PDB entry 8B91 | X-ray diffraction, 2.23 A resolution | chains A and C

== Chain A ==
Name: Peroxisome proliferator-activated receptor gamma
Source organism: Homo sapiens
Reference sequence: P37231 (PPARG_HUMAN); residues 203-477 here correspond to UniProt positions 231-505 (UniProt number = residue number + 28)
Amino-acid sequence (279 residues; each row starts with the number of its first residue):
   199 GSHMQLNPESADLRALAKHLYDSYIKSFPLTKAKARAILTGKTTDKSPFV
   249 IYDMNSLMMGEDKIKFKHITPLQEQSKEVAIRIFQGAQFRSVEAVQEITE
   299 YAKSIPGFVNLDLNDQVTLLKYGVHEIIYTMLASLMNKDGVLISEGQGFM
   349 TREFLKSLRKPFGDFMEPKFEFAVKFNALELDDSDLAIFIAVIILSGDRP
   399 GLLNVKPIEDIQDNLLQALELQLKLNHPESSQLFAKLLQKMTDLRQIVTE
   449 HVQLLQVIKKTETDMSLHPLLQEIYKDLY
Not modelled in the structure: 199-200, 266-272, 462-464, 472-477
Sequence notes: expression tag (199-202); engineered mutation Ala285 (Cys313 in P37231)
Ligand contacts: Q4O (N3-[4-[bis(fluoranyl)methoxy]-3-fluoranyl-phenyl]-4-chloranyl-6-fluoranyl-N1-[(2-methoxyphenyl)methyl]benzene-1,3-dicarboxamide): Ile249, Leu255, Glu259, Phe264, Arg280, Ile281, Gly284, Ala285, Arg288, Ser289, Ala292, Ile326, Met329, Leu330, Leu333, Val339, Ile341, Met348, Met364

== Chain C ==
Name: Nuclear receptor corepressor 2
Reference sequence: Q9Y618 (NCOR2_HUMAN); residues 2343-2365 here correspond to UniProt positions 2332-2354 (UniProt number = residue number - 11)
Amino-acid sequence (23 residues; numbered 2343 to 2365; the number before each row is that of its first residue):
  2343 HASTNMGLEAIIRKALMGKYDQW
Not modelled in the structure: 2343-2348, 2360-2365

== Chain A / chain C interface ==
Contacting residue pairs (24):
  Val290(A) - Ile2353(C)  hydrophobic
  Val293(A) - Leu2350(C)  hydrophobic
  Val293(A) - Ile2353(C)  hydrophobic
  Val293(A) - Ile2354(C)  hydrophobic
  Gln294(A) - Ile2353(C)
  Thr297(A) - Ile2354(C)
  Thr297(A) - Ala2357(C)
  Thr297(A) - Leu2358(C)
  Glu298(A) - Ala2357(C)
  Lys301(A) - Ala2357(C)  hydrogen bond (side chain-backbone)
  Lys301(A) - Leu2358(C)
  Leu311(A) - Arg2355(C)
  Leu311(A) - Leu2358(C)  hydrophobic
  Asn312(A) - Arg2355(C)  hydrogen bond
  Gln314(A) - Leu2358(C)
  Val315(A) - Glu2351(C)
  Val315(A) - Arg2355(C)
  Leu318(A) - Ile2354(C)  hydrophobic
  Lys319(A) - Leu2350(C)
  Lys319(A) - Glu2351(C)  salt bridge
  Lys319(A) - Ile2354(C)
  Leu468(A) - Ile2353(C)  hydrophobic
  Leu469(A) - Gly2349(C)
  Leu469(A) - Ile2353(C)  hydrophobic
Also at the interface, not in a pair above, chain A (18 interface residues in all): Phe306, Val322, His323, Glu471
Also at the interface, not in a pair above, chain C (9 interface residues in all): Lys2356

== In short ==
The interface between chain A and chain C involves 18 residues on one side and 9 on the other, with 2 hydrogen
bonds and 1 salt bridge. Polar contacts include Lys319(A)-Glu2351(C), Lys301(A)-Ala2357(C) and
Asn312(A)-Arg2355(C). Bound to chain A: compound Q4O.
Chain A is Peroxisome proliferator-activated receptor gamma (Homo sapiens) and chain C is Nuclear receptor
corepressor 2; the structure, Crystal structure of mutant PPARG (C313A) and NCOR2 with an inverse agonist
(compound SI-1), was determined by X-ray diffraction together with 8B8W, 8B8X, 8B8Y, 8B8Z, 8B90, 8B92 and 3
further entries from the same study.
